1HCQ - chains D and B of the 4 polymer chains in the assembly; structure by X-ray diffraction, 2.40 A resolution.

[Chain D]
Molecule: 18-nt DNA strand
Sequence (18 nucleotides; row label = number of the first residue in the row):
    19 CCAGGTCACTGTGACCTG

[Chain B]
Molecule: Protein (estrogen receptor)
From: Homo sapiens
UniProtKB: P03372 (ESR1_HUMAN); residues 2-84 here correspond to UniProt positions 180-262 (UniProt number = residue number + 178)
Chain sequence (84 residues; each row starts with the number of its first residue):
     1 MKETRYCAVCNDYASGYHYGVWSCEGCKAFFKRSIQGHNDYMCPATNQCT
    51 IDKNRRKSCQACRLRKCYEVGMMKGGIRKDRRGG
Not modelled in the structure: 1-3, 75-84
Construct notes: initiating methionine (1)
Ion coordination: Zn2+ site 1: Cys7, Cys10, Cys24, Cys27; Zn2+ site 2: Cys43, Cys49, Cys59, Cys62

[Chain D / chain B interface]
Contacting residue pairs (11):
  DC20(D) - Gly16(B)  phosphate contact
  DC20(D) - Tyr17(B)  hydrogen bond to the phosphate
  DA21(D) - Tyr17(B)  phosphate contact
  DA21(D) - His18(B)  salt bridge to the phosphate
  DA21(D) - Tyr19(B)  hydrogen bond to the phosphate
  DA21(D) - Lys28(B)  base contact
  DG22(D) - Tyr19(B)  hydrogen bond to the phosphate
  DG22(D) - Lys28(B)  hydrogen bond to the base
  DG22(D) - Lys32(B)  base contact
  DG23(D) - Lys32(B)  hydrogen bond to the base
  DT24(D) - Lys32(B)  hydrogen bond to the base
Other interface residues (no listed pair), chain B (7 interface residues in all): Ser15

[In short]
5 residues of chain D and 7 residues of chain B are in contact; the contacts include 6 hydrogen bonds and 1
salt bridge. Polar pairs include DG22(D)-Lys28(B), DG23(D)-Lys32(B) and DT24(D)-Lys32(B). Cys7(B), Cys10(B),
Cys24(B) and Cys27(B) coordinate Zn2+ site 1.
Chain D is an 18-nt DNA strand and chain B is Protein (estrogen receptor) (Homo sapiens); the structure, The
crystal structure of the estrogen receptor DNA-binding domain bound to DNA: how receptors discriminate between
..., was determined by X-ray diffraction.
